6BHZ - chains H and L; structure by X-ray diffraction, 1.75 A resolution.

# Chain H
Protein: Trastuzumab Anti-HER2 Fab Heavy Chain
Organism: Homo sapiens
Notes: antibody fragment or engineered binder
Amino-acid sequence (225 residues; numbered 1 to 225; the number before each row is that of its first residue):
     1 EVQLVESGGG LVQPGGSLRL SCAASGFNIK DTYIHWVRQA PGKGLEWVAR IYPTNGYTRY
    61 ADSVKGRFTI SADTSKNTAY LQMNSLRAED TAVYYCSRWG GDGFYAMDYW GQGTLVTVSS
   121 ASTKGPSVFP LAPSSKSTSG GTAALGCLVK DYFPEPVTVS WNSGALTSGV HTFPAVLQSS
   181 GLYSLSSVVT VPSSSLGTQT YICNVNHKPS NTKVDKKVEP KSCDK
Disordered / not traced: 134-141, 221-225
Disulfides: C22-C96, C147-C203

# Chain L
Protein: Trastuzumab Anti-HER2 Fab Light Chain D185A
Organism: Homo sapiens
Notes: engineered mutation(s): D185A; antibody fragment or engineered binder
Amino-acid sequence (214 residues; each row starts with the number of its first residue):
     1 DIQMTQSPSS LSASVGDRVT ITCRASQDVN TAVAWYQQKP GKAPKLLIYS ASFLYSGVPS
    61 RFSGSRSGTD FTLTISSLQP EDFATYYCQQ HYTTPPTFGQ GTKVEIKRTV AAPSVFIFPP
   121 SDEQLKSGTA SVVCLLNNFY PREAKVQWKV DNALQSGNSQ ESVTEQDSKD STYSLSSTLT
   181 LSKAAYEKHK VYACEVTHQG LSSPVTKSFN RGEC
Disordered / not traced: 214
Disulfides: C23-C88, C134-C194

# How chain H and chain L interact
Pairs across the interface (63; chain H residue first):
  Q39(H) - Q38(L)  hydrogen bond
  Q39(H) - Y87(L)
  K43(H) - Y87(L)
  G44(H) - Y87(L)
  L45(H) - P44(L)  hydrophobic
  L45(H) - Y87(L)  hydrophobic
  L45(H) - F98(L)
  W47(H) - T94(L)
  W47(H) - P95(L)  hydrophobic
  W47(H) - P96(L)
  R50(H) - T94(L)
  R59(H) - T94(L)
  Y95(H) - Q38(L)  hydrogen bond
  Y95(H) - K42(L)  hydrogen bond (side chain-backbone)
  Y95(H) - A43(L)  hydrophobic
  W99(H) - Q89(L)
  W99(H) - H91(L)
  G103(H) - H91(L)  hydrogen bond (backbone-side chain)
  F104(H) - Y49(L)
  F104(H) - S50(L)
  Y105(H) - L46(L)
  Y105(H) - Y49(L)  hydrophobic
  A106(H) - A34(L)  hydrophobic
  A106(H) - Y36(L)
  M107(H) - Y36(L)  hydrogen bond (backbone-side chain)
  M107(H) - L46(L)
  M107(H) - Q89(L)
  D108(H) - L46(L)
  D108(H) - Y55(L)
  Y109(H) - Y55(L)
  W110(H) - Y36(L)
  W110(H) - P44(L)
  G111(H) - A43(L)
  F129(H) - S121(L)
  F129(H) - Q124(L)
  P130(H) - S121(L)
  L131(H) - F118(L)
  L131(H) - V133(L)  hydrophobic
  A132(H) - F118(L)
  A144(H) - F116(L)  hydrophobic
  A144(H) - F118(L)
  L148(H) - S131(L)
  K150(H) - Q124(L)
  K150(H) - S131(L)
  H171(H) - N137(L)
  H171(H) - N138(L)  hydrogen bond
  H171(H) - S174(L)  hydrogen bond
  F173(H) - L135(L)  hydrophobic
  F173(H) - S162(L)
  F173(H) - T164(L)
  F173(H) - S174(L)
  F173(H) - L175(L)
  F173(H) - S176(L)
  P174(H) - S162(L)  hydrogen bond (backbone-side chain)
  P174(H) - V163(L)
  V176(H) - Q160(L)
  V176(H) - E161(L)
  V176(H) - S162(L)
  L177(H) - Q160(L)  hydrogen bond (backbone-side chain)
  Q178(H) - Q160(L)
  V188(H) - L135(L)  hydrophobic
  T190(H) - N137(L)
  K216(H) - E123(L)  salt bridge
Other interface residues (no listed pair), chain H (43 interface residues in all): V37, E46, V128, P133, T142, A143, L145, T172, S186
Other interface residues (no listed pair), chain L (37 interface residues in all): S127, T129

# Summary
43 residues of chain H face 37 of chain L across their interface, with 9 hydrogen bonds and 1 salt bridge.
Polar pairs include K216(H)-E123(L), Q39(H)-Q38(L) and Y95(H)-Q38(L).
Chain H is Trastuzumab Anti-HER2 Fab Heavy Chain and chain L is Trastuzumab Anti-HER2 Fab Light Chain D185A,
both from Homo sapiens; the structure, Trastuzumab Fab D185A (Light Chain) Mutant, was determined by X-ray
diffraction, deposited together with 6BI0 and 6BI2.
